PDB entry 3GLI | X-ray diffraction, 3.50 A resolution | chains D and O of the 8 polymer chains in the assembly

# Chain D
Molecule: DNA polymerase III subunit tau
From: Escherichia coli
Notes: EC 2.7.7.7
Reference sequence: P06710 (DPO3X_ECOLI); residue numbers follow UniProt; this construct covers 1-373
Sequence (395 residues; row label = number of the first residue in the row; numbers below 1 keep their minus sign (Met-21 is residue -21)):
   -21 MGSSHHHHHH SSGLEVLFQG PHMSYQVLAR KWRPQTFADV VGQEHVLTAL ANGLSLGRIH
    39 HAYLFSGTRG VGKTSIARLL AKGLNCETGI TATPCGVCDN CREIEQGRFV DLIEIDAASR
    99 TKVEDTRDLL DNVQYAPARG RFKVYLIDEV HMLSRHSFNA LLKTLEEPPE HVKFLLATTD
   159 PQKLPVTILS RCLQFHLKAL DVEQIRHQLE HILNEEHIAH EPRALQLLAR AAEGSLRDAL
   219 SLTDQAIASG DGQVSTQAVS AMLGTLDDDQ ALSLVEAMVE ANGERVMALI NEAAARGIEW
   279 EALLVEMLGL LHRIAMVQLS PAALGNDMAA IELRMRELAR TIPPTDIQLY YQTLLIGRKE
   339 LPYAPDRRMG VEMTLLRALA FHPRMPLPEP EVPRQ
Not modelled in the structure: -21 to 1, 364-373
Sequence notes: expression tag (-21 to 0)
Curated features (UniProtKB/Swiss-Prot):
  - binding site (ATP): Gly45 to Thr52
  - binding site (Zn(2+)): Cys64, Cys73, Cys76, Cys79
  - mutagenesis: Gly118 (G118D: In dnaX2016(Ts); present in both isoforms, unable to grow at 42 degrees Celsius)
Bound ions: Mg2+: Thr52 (together with ADP); Zn2+: Cys64, Cys73, Cys76, Cys79
Small-molecule neighbours:
  - ADP / beryllium trifluoride, molecule 1: Leu6, Ala7, Arg8, Trp10, Arg11, Pro12, Asp17, Val18, Val19, Gln21, Thr46, Arg47, Gly48, Val49, Gly50, Lys51, Thr52, Ser53, Glu127, Thr157, Leu178, Gln186, Leu214, Arg215, Leu218
  - ADP / beryllium trifluoride, molecule 2: Glu144, Thr165, Arg169
What the authors report for this chain:
  - mutagenesis - T157A: abolished catalytic activity on ATP (citing earlier work)

# Chain O
Molecule: DNA polymerase III subunit psi
Notes: EC 2.7.7.7
Reference sequence: P28632 (HOLD_ECOLI); residues 2-28 here = UniProt positions 2-28
Sequence (27 residues; row label = number of the first residue in the row):
     2 TSRRDWQLQQ LGITQWSLRR PGALQGE

# Interface between chain D and chain O
Pairs across the interface - 12 pairs, chain D then chain O:
  Thr323(D) - Gln8(O)
  Asp324(D) - Gln8(O)  hydrogen bond
  Gln326(D) - Leu12(O)
  Leu327(D) - Trp7(O)  hydrophobic
  Leu327(D) - Gln8(O)
  Leu327(D) - Leu12(O)  hydrophobic
  Gln330(D) - Gln11(O)
  Gln330(D) - Leu12(O)
  Phe359(D) - Arg4(O)
  Phe359(D) - Trp7(O)  hydrophobic
  Arg362(D) - Arg4(O)  hydrogen bond (backbone-side chain)
  Arg362(D) - Gln8(O)
Interface residues without a listed pair, chain D (8 interface residues in all): Pro361
Interface residues without a listed pair, chain O (7 interface residues in all): Arg5, Gly13
Interface features reported in the paper:
  - interface residues, chain O: Ser3(O)
  - hot spots on chain O (mutagenesis) - W17S (55-fold): decreased binding to DNA polymerase III subunit tau (chain D)

# In short
8 residues of chain D and 7 residues of chain O are in contact, with 2 hydrogen bonds. Polar pairs include
Asp324(D)-Gln8(O) and Arg362(D)-Arg4(O). Chain D binds ADP / beryllium trifluoride. The paper reports that
T157A of chain D abolishes catalytic activity on ATP; the interface residue Ser3(O).
Chain D is DNA polymerase III subunit tau (Escherichia coli) and chain O is DNA polymerase III subunit psi;
the structure, Crystal Structure of the E. coli clamp loader bound to Primer-Template DNA and Psi Peptide, was
determined by X-ray diffraction (same publication as 3GLF, 3GLG and 3GLH).
